Entry 7UXA (electron microscopy, 3.28 A resolution); this record covers chains A and E of the 5 polymer chains in the assembly.

Chain A:
Name: tRNA-splicing endonuclease subunit Sen34
From: Homo sapiens
Notes: EC 4.6.1.16
UniProtKB: Q9BSV6 (SEN34_HUMAN); numbering as in UniProt (aligned over 1-309)
Sequence (352 residues; numbered -42 to 309; the number before each row is that of its first residue; numbers below 1 keep their minus sign (Met-42 is residue -42)):
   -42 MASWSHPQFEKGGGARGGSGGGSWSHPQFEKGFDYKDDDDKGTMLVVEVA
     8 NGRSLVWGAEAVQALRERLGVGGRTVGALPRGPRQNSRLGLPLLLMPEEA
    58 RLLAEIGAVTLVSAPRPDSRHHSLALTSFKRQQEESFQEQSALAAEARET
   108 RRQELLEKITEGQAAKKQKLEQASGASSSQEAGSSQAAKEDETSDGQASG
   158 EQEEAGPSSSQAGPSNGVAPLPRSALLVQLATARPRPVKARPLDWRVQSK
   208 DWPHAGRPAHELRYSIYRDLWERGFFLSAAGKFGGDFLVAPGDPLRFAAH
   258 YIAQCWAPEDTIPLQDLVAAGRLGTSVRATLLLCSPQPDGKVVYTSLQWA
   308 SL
Not modelled in the structure: -42 to 0, 103-181
Differences from the reference sequence: initiating methionine (-42); expression tag (-41 to 0); engineered mutation Ala247 (Tyr in Q9BSV6), Ala255 (His in Q9BSV6), Ala286 (Lys in Q9BSV6)
Swiss-Prot annotation at these positions:
  - natural variant: Arg58 (R58W: In PCH2C)
From the paper describing this entry:
  - binding site for the 88-nt RNA strand (chain E): Arg41, Lys239, Val284
  - mutagenesis - R279A/W306A: abolished catalytic activity (cleavage at the 5' splice site)
  - contacts within the chain: Arg58-Glu218 (salt bridge)
  - disease-associated variants - R58W: decreased stability (citing earlier work)
  - binding site for the 88-nt RNA strand (chain E): Arg279 (proposed by the authors, not directly observed)

Chain E:
Molecule: 88-nt RNA strand
Sequence (88 nucleotides; each row starts with the number of its first residue):
     1 GGCUCUGUGGCGCAAUGGAUAGCGCAUUGGACUUCUAGUGACGAAUAGAG
    51 CAAUUCAAAGGUUGUGGGUUCGAAUCCCACCAGAGUCG
Not modelled in the structure: 37-46
Metal / ion sites: Mg2+ site 1 near G9 (its only coordinating residue here); Mg2+ site 2 near G12 (its only coordinating residue here)
From the paper describing this entry:
  - contacts within the chain: C32-G50, C32-A53

Interface between chain A and chain E:
Contacting residue pairs (13):
  Arg31(A) - A52(E)  base contact
  Arg41(A) - C13(E)  hydrogen bond to the sugar
  Gln42(A) - C23(E)  sugar contact
  Ala182(A) - G17(E)  phosphate contact
  Lys239(A) - C51(E)  hydrogen bond to the phosphate
  Lys239(A) - A52(E)  salt bridge to the phosphate
  Phe240(A) - U54(E)  phosphate contact
  Leu245(A) - A53(E)  phosphate contact
  Ala256(A) - A53(E)  phosphate contact
  Ser283(A) - U34(E)  hydrogen bond to the sugar
  Val284(A) - A53(E)  base contact
  Arg285(A) - U33(E)  sugar contact
  Arg285(A) - A53(E)  base contact
Other interface residues (no listed pair), chain A (16 interface residues in all): Ser44, Ser235, Ala255, Arg279, Thr282
Other interface residues (no listed pair), chain E (13 interface residues in all): G12, G24, C35, U36

Overview:
16 residues of chain A and 13 residues of chain E are in contact; the contacts include 3 hydrogen bonds and 1
salt bridge. Among the polar pairs are Arg41(A)-C13(E), Ser283(A)-U34(E) and Lys239(A)-C51(E). The paper
reports a binding site for the 88-nt RNA strand (chain E) at Arg41(A), Lys239(A) and Val284(A) among others;
R279A/W306A of chain A abolish catalytic activity (cleavage at the 5' splice site).
Here chain A is tRNA-splicing endonuclease subunit Sen34 (Homo sapiens) and chain E is an 88-nt RNA strand.
Entry 7UXA (Human tRNA Splicing Endonuclease Complex bound to pre-tRNA-ARG) was determined by electron
microscopy.
